Entry 7W6W (X-ray diffraction, 1.94 A resolution); this record covers chains A and B.

== Chain A (and B) ==
Protein: Superoxide dismutase
Source organism: Staphylococcus equorum
Notes: EC 1.15.1.1; chain B of this document is another copy of the same molecule, construct and numbering; everything in this record applies to it too
UniProtKB: A0A1E5TT85 (A0A1E5TT85_9STAP); numbering as in UniProt (aligned over 1-199)
Amino-acid sequence (205 residues; numbered 1 to 205; the number before each row is that of its first residue):
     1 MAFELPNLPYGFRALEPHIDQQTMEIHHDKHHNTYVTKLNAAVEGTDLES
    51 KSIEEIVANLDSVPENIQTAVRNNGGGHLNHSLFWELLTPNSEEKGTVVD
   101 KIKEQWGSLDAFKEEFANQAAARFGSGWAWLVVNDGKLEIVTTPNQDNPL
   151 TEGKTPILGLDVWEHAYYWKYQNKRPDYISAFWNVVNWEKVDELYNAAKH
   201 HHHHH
Disordered / not traced: 1, 199-205 (chain B: 1, 200-205)
Construct notes: engineered mutation R13 (Asp in A0A1E5TT85), W169 (Leu in A0A1E5TT85); expression tag (200-205)
Bound ions: Mn2+: H27, H81, D161, H165

== Chain A / chain B interface ==
Pairs across the interface (35; chain A residue first):
  I26(A) - Y168(B)
  K30(A) - N173(B)
  H31(A) - E164(B)
  H31(A) - Y168(B)  hydrogen bond
  H31(A) - N173(B)
  Y35(A) - F124(B)  hydrophobic
  N73(A) - F124(B)
  F124(A) - Y35(B)  hydrophobic
  F124(A) - N73(B)
  F124(A) - N145(B)
  F124(A) - Q146(B)
  G125(A) - S126(B)
  G125(A) - N145(B)
  G125(A) - W163(B)
  S126(A) - G125(B)
  S126(A) - S126(B)  hydrogen bond
  N145(A) - F124(B)
  N145(A) - G125(B)
  Q146(A) - F124(B)
  W163(A) - G125(B)
  W163(A) - E164(B)
  E164(A) - H31(B)
  E164(A) - W163(B)
  E164(A) - E164(B)  hydrogen bond (backbone-side chain)
  E164(A) - H165(B)  salt bridge
  H165(A) - E164(B)  salt bridge
  H165(A) - Y168(B)
  Y168(A) - I26(B)
  Y168(A) - H31(B)  hydrogen bond
  Y168(A) - H165(B)
  W169(A) - Y168(B)
  W169(A) - W169(B)
  Q172(A) - I26(B)
  N173(A) - I26(B)
  N173(A) - H31(B)
Other interface residues (no listed pair), chain B (17 interface residues in all): K30, Q172

== In short ==
The chain A/chain B interface involves 17 residues from each chain, with 4 hydrogen bonds and 2 salt bridges.
Among the polar pairs are E164(A)-H165(B), H31(A)-Y168(B) and S126(A)-S126(B). H27(A), H81(A), D161(A) and
H165(A) coordinate Mn2+.
Both chains are Superoxide dismutase (Staphylococcus equorum). Entry 7W6W (Crystal structure of a mutant
Staphylococcus equorum manganese superoxide dismutase L169W) was determined by X-ray diffraction (same
publication as 7WNL).
